2A1T - chains C and R of the 6 polymer chains in the assembly; structure by X-ray diffraction, 2.80 A resolution.

[Chain C]
Protein: Acyl-CoA dehydrogenase, medium-chain specific, mitochondrial precursor
From: Homo sapiens
Notes: EC 1.3.99.3
UniProtKB: P11310 (ACADM_HUMAN); residues -24 to 396 here correspond to UniProt positions 1-421 (UniProt number = residue number + 25)
Chain sequence (421 residues; each row starts with the number of its first residue; numbers below 1 keep their minus sign (Met-24 is residue -24)):
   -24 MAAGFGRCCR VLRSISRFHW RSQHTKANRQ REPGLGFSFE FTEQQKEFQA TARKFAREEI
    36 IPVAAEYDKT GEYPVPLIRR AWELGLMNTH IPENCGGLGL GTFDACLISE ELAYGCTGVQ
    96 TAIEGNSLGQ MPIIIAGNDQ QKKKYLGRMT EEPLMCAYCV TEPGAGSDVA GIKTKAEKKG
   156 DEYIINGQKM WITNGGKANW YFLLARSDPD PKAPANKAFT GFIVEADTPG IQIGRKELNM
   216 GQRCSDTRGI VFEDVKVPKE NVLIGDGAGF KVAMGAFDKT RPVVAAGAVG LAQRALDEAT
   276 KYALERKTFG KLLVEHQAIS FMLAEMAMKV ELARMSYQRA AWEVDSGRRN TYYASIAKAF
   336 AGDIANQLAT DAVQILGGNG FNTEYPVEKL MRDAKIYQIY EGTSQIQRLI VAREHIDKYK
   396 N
Not modelled in the structure: -24 to 8
Residues lining bound ligands:
  - FAD (flavin-adenine dinucleotide), molecule 1: Tyr133, Val135, Thr136, Ala140, Gly141, Ser142, Met165, Trp166, Ile167, Thr168, Asn214, Thr222, Ile371, Ile374, Tyr375, Glu376, Gly377, Thr378, Gln380, Ile381, Leu384
  - FAD, molecule 2: Pro138, Gln163, Met165, Trp166, Glu212
  - FAD, molecule 3: Arg281, Thr283, Phe284, Leu288, His291, Ala293, Ile294, Gln349, Ile350, Gly352, Gly353, Phe356
Curated features (UniProtKB/Swiss-Prot):
  - active site: Glu376 (Proton acceptor)
  - binding site (FAD): Tyr133 to Ser142, Trp166 to Thr168, Arg281 to Thr283, His291, Gln292, Gln349 to Gly353, Glu376 to Gln380
  - binding site (octanoyl-CoA): Ser142, Asp253, Arg256, Glu376
  - modified residue: Lys44 (N6-acetyllysine), Lys154 (N6-succinyllysine), Lys187 (N6-acetyllysine), Lys192 (N6-acetyllysine), Lys234 (N6-acetyllysine), Lys246 (N6-acetyllysine), Lys254 (N6-acetyllysine), Lys276 (N6-acetyllysine), Thr326 (Phosphothreonine)

[Chain R]
Protein: Electron transfer flavoprotein alpha-subunit, mitochondrial precursor
From: Homo sapiens
UniProtKB: P13804 (ETFA_HUMAN); numbering as in UniProt (aligned over 1-333)
Chain sequence (333 residues; row label = number of the first residue in the row):
     1 MFRAAAPGQL RRAASLLRFQ STLVIAEHAN DSLAPITLNT ITAATRLGGE VSCLVAGTKC
    61 DKVAQDLCKV AGIAKVLVAQ HDVYKGLLPE ELTPLILATQ KQFNYTHICA GASAFGKNLL
   121 PRVAAKLEVA PISDIIAIKS PDTFVRTIYA GNALCTVKCD EKVKVFSVRG TSFDAAATSG
   181 GSASSEKASS TSPVEISEWL DQKLTKSDRP ELTGAKVVVS GGRGLKSGEN FKLLYDLADQ
   241 LHAAVGASRA AVDAGFVPND MQVGQTGKIV APELYIAVGI SGAIQHLAGM KDSKTIVAIN
   301 KDPEAPIFQV ADYGIVADLF KVVPEMTEIL KKK
Not modelled in the structure: 1-17, 206-208
Residues lining bound ligands: FAD (flavin-adenine dinucleotide): Gly222, Arg223, Gly224, Lys226, Ser248, Arg249, Ala250, Ala251, Gln262, Val263, Gly264, Gln265, Thr266, Gly267, Gly279, Ile280, Ser281, Gly282, Ala283, Gln285, His286, Ile299, Asn300, Lys301, Asp302, Ala305, Ala317, Asp318, Leu319, Phe320
Curated features (UniProtKB/Swiss-Prot):
  - binding site (FAD): Arg223, Ser248, Val263 to Thr266, Ser281 to His286, Asn300, Asp318, Leu319
  - modified residue: Lys59 (N6-acetyllysine), Lys62 (N6-acetyllysine), Lys69 (N6-acetyllysine), Lys75 (N6-acetyllysine), Lys85 (N6-acetyllysine), Thr93 (Phosphothreonine), Lys101 (N6-acetyllysine), Lys139 (N6-acetyllysine), Ser140 (Phosphoserine), Lys158 (N6-acetyllysine), Lys164 (N6-acetyllysine), Lys187 (N6-succinyllysine), Lys203 (N6-acetyllysine), Lys216 (N6-succinyllysine), Lys226 (N6-acetyllysine), Lys232 (N6-acetyllysine), Lys301 (N6-succinyllysine)
  - natural variant: Gly116 (G116R: In GA2A), Val157 (V157G: In GA2A), Thr171 (T171I: Decreased protein stability), Thr266 (T266M: In GA2A)
  - mutagenesis: Arg249 (R249A: Loss of electron transfer activity)

[How chain C and chain R interact]
Residue-residue contacts (9):
  Pro138(C) - Ala283(R)  hydrophobic
  Pro138(C) - Gln285(R)
  Gln207(C) - Arg223(R)
  Arg210(C) - Arg249(R)
  Arg210(C) - Asp253(R)
  Glu212(C) - Arg249(R)  salt bridge
  Val226(C) - Arg223(R)
  Glu228(C) - Arg223(R)
  Glu228(C) - Lys226(R)
Also at the interface, not in a pair above, chain C (8 interface residues in all): Lys148, Pro186
Also at the interface, not in a pair above, chain R (8 interface residues in all): Ile284, Glu304

[In short]
Chain C and chain R each contribute 8 residues to their interface, with 1 salt bridge. The salt-bridged pair
is Glu212(C)-Arg249(R). One flavin-adenine dinucleotide molecule is bound between chain C and chain R. Chain C
binds 3 copies of flavin-adenine dinucleotide.
Here chain C is Acyl-CoA dehydrogenase, medium-chain specific, mitochondrial precursor and chain R is Electron
transfer flavoprotein alpha-subunit, mitochondrial precursor, both from Homo sapiens. Entry 2A1T (Structure of
the human MCAD:ETF E165betaA complex) was determined by X-ray diffraction, deposited together with 2A1U.
